PDB entry 7KZP | electron microscopy, 3.10 A resolution | chains E and L of the 14 polymer chains in the assembly

[Chain E]
Protein: Fanconi anemia group E protein
From: Homo sapiens
Reference sequence: Q9HB96 (FANCE_HUMAN); residues 1-536 here = UniProt positions 1-536
Sequence (555 residues; each row starts with the number of its first residue; numbers below 1 keep their minus sign (Met-18 is residue -18)):
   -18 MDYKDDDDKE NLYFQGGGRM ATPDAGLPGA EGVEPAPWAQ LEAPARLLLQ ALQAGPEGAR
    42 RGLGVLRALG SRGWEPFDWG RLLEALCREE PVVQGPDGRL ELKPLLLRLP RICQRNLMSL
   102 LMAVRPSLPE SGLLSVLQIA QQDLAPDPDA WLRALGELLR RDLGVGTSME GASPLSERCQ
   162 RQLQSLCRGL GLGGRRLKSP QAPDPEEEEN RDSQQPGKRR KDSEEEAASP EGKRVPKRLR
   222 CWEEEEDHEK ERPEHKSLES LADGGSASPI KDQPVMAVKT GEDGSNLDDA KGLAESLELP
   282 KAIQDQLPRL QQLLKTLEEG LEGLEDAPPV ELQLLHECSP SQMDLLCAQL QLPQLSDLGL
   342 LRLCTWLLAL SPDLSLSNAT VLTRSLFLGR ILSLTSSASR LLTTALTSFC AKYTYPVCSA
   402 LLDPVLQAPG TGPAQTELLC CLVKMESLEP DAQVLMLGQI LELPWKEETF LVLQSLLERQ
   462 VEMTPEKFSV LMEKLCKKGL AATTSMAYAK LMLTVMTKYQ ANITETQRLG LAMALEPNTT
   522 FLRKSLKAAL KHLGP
Not modelled in the structure: -18 to 11, 182-536
Construct notes: initiating methionine (-18); expression tag (-17 to 0)
Curated features (UniProtKB/Swiss-Prot):
  - modified residue: Ser249 (Phosphoserine), Thr346 (Phosphothreonine), Ser374 (Phosphoserine)
  - natural variant: Pro184 (P184Q: In FANCE; uncertain significance)
  - mutagenesis: Thr346 (T346A: Non-phosphorylatable by CHEK1, not polyubiquitinated and unable to complement the mitomycin C hypersensitivity of cells lacking FANCE; when associated with A-374), Ser374 (S374A: Non-phosphorylatable by CHEK1, not polyubiquitinated and unable to complement the mitomycin C hypersensitivity of cells lacking FANCE; when associated with A-346)

[Chain L]
Protein: E3 ubiquitin-protein ligase FANCL
From: Homo sapiens
Notes: EC 2.3.2.27
Reference sequence: Q9NW38 (FANCL_HUMAN); residues 1-375 here = UniProt positions 1-375
Sequence (394 residues; row label = number of the first residue in the row; numbers below 1 keep their minus sign (Met-18 is residue -18)):
   -18 MDYKDDDDKE NLYFQGGGRM AVTEASLLRQ CPLLLPQNRS KTVYEGFISA QGRDFHLRIV
    42 LPEDLQLKNA RLLCSWQLRT ILSGYHRIVQ QRMQHSPDLM SFMMELKMLL EVALKNRQEL
   102 YALPPPPQFY SSLIEEIGTL GWDKLVYADT CFSTIKLKAE DASGREHLIT LKLKAKYPAE
   162 SPDYFVDFPV PFCASWTPQS SLISIYSQFL AAIESLKAFW DVMDEIDEKT WVLEPEKPPR
   222 SATARRIALG NNVSINIEVD PRHPTMLPEC FFLGADHVVK PLGIKLSRNI HLWDPENSVL
   282 QNLKDVLEID FPARAILEKS DFTMDCGICY AYQLDGTIPD QVCDNSQCGQ PFHQICLYEW
   342 LRGLLTSRQS FNIIFGECPY CSKPITLKMS GRKH
Not modelled in the structure: -18 to 0, 371-375
Construct notes: initiating methionine (-18); expression tag (-17 to 0)
Curated features (UniProtKB/Swiss-Prot):
  - zinc finger: Cys307 to Ser363 (RING-type)
  - binding site (Zn(2+)): Cys307, Cys310, Cys324, Cys329, His334, Cys337, Cys359, Cys362
  - modified residue: Ala2 (N-acetylalanine)
  - mutagenesis: Val127 to Tyr128 (No effect on interaction with FANCI and FANCD2), Leu149 (L149A: No effect on interaction with FANCI and FANCD2; when associated with A-166), Tyr158 to Pro159 (Abolishes UBE2T charging), Phe166 (F166A: Does not affect interaction with FANCI and FANCD2; when associated with A-149), Trp212 to Leu214 (Impairs interaction with FANCI and FANCD2), Leu248 (L248A: Impairs interaction with FANCI and FANCD2; when associated with A-252, A-254 and A-265), Phe252 (F252A: Impairs interaction with FANCI and FANCD2; when associated with A-248, A-254 and A-265), Leu254 (L254A: Impairs interaction with FANCI and FANCD2; when associated with A-248, A-252 and A-265), Ile265 (I265A: Impairs interaction with FANCI and FANCD2; when associated with A-248, A-252 and A-254), Cys307 (C307A: Abolishes ubiquitin ligase activity), Ile309 (I309A: Loss of interaction with UBE2T), Cys310 (C310A: Abolishes ubiquitin ligase activity), 3 further mutagenesis entries in UniProt
Metal / ion sites: Zn2+ site 1: Cys307, Cys310, His334, Cys337; Zn2+ site 2: Cys324, Cys329, Cys359, Cys362

[Chain E / chain L interface]
Contacting residue pairs (36):
  Leu28(E) with Trp341(L), hydrophobic
  Gln31(E) with Trp341(L)
  Arg42(E) with Ile309(L), hydrogen bond (side chain-backbone); Cys310(L); Tyr311(L)
  Gly45(E) with Tyr311(L)
  Val46(E) with Tyr311(L)
  Arg48(E) with Glu215(L), salt bridge; Arg227(L)
  Gly51(E) with Glu217(L)
  Ser52(E) with Glu217(L), hydrogen bond
  Arg53(E) with Tyr361(L), hydrogen bond (side chain-backbone)
  Glu56(E) with Lys218(L)
  Gly61(E) with Phe166(L)
  Arg69(E) with Asn97(L), hydrogen bond (side chain-backbone); Glu100(L), salt bridge
  Glu70(E) with Val93(L); Asn97(L), hydrogen bond (backbone-side chain)
  Glu71(E) with Tyr66(L), hydrogen bond; Asn97(L), hydrogen bond
  Pro72(E) with Tyr66(L)
  Asp78(E) with His76(L)
  Gly79(E) with Arg73(L); His76(L)
  Arg80(E) with Arg73(L)
  Leu81(E) with Ile69(L), hydrophobic; Arg73(L); Glu86(L); Met89(L), hydrophobic
  Leu83(E) with Met89(L), hydrophobic; Val93(L), hydrophobic
  Pro107(E) with Pro170(L); Val171(L); Pro172(L)
  Ser108(E) with Pro170(L)
  Glu111(E) with Cys174(L)
Also at the interface, not in a pair above, chain E (29 interface residues in all): Glu12, Val14, Arg27, Ala32, Ala49, Val74
Also at the interface, not in a pair above, chain L (28 interface residues in all): Arg68, Pro220, Leu345, Leu346, Ser363

[In short]
29 residues of chain E face 28 of chain L across their interface; the contacts include 7 hydrogen bonds and 2
salt bridges. Among the polar pairs are Arg48(E)-Glu215(L), Arg69(E)-Glu100(L) and Arg42(E)-Ile309(L).
Here chain E is Fanconi anemia group E protein and chain L is E3 ubiquitin-protein ligase FANCL, both from
Homo sapiens. Entry 7KZP (Structure of the human Fanconi anaemia Core complex) was determined by electron
microscopy (same publication as 7KZQ, 7KZR, 7KZS, 7KZT and 7KZV).
